Entry 7MUD (electron microscopy, 2.80 A resolution); this record covers chains AH and MN of the 130 polymer chains in the assembly.

Chain AH:
Name: Type IV secretion protein IcmK
Organism: Legionella pneumophila
Reference sequence: A0A2S6FBG9 (A0A2S6FBG9_LEGPN); numbering as in UniProt (aligned over 1-361)
Chain sequence (361 residues; row label = number of the first residue in the row):
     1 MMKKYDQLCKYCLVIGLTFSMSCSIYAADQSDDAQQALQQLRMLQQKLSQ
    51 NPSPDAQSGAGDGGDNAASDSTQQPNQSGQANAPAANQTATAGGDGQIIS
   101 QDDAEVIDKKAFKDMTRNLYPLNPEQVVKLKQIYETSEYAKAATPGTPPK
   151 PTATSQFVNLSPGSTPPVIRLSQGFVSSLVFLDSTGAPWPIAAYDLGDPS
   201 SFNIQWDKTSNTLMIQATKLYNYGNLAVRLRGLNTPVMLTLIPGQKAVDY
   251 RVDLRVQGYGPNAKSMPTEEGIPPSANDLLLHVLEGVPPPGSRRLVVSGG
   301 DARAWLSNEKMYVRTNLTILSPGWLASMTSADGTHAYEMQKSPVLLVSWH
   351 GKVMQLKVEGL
Unresolved in the structure: 1-270

Chain MN:
Name: Neurogenic locus notch
Organism: Legionella pneumophila
Reference sequence: A0A2S6FAR3 (A0A2S6FAR3_LEGPN); residues 1-124 here = UniProt positions 1-124
Chain sequence (124 residues; row label = number of the first residue in the row):
     1 MLFLKIKTNQRTTMNILKPKAFLLASVFVLSISPAFAADGCCSKMGGINY
    51 CDSSAGRLVCNNGFYSTCYCTRHAVMDLQFLMGCCLWHGGVYPQLNSSGL
   101 VVCNDGYVSEECSLQKPVEQISVY
Unresolved in the structure: 1-39, 116-124
Disulfide bonds: Cys41-Cys68, Cys42-Cys60, Cys51-Cys70, Cys84-Cys112, Cys85-Cys103

How chain AH and chain MN interact:
Contacting residue pairs - 28 pairs, chain AH then chain MN:
  Val296(AH) - Arg72(MN)
  Val297(AH) - Arg72(MN)
  Val297(AH) - His73(MN)  hydrogen bond (backbone-side chain)
  Ser298(AH) - Arg72(MN)  hydrogen bond
  Gly299(AH) - Arg72(MN)  hydrogen bond (backbone-backbone)
  Gly299(AH) - Ala74(MN)
  Gly299(AH) - Val75(MN)
  Gly299(AH) - Met76(MN)  hydrogen bond (backbone-backbone)
  Gly300(AH) - His73(MN)
  Gly300(AH) - Ala74(MN)  hydrogen bond (backbone-backbone)
  Asp301(AH) - His73(MN)
  Ala302(AH) - His73(MN)
  Arg303(AH) - His73(MN)
  Ser321(AH) - Trp87(MN)
  Lys341(AH) - Gly89(MN)
  Ser342(AH) - His88(MN)
  Pro343(AH) - Leu86(MN)  hydrophobic
  Pro343(AH) - His88(MN)
  Val344(AH) - Leu81(MN)  hydrophobic
  Trp349(AH) - Val75(MN)
  Lys352(AH) - Asp77(MN)  salt bridge
  Val353(AH) - Gln79(MN)  hydrogen bond (backbone-side chain)
  Met354(AH) - Met76(MN)
  Met354(AH) - Asp77(MN)
  Gln355(AH) - Leu78(MN)  hydrogen bond (backbone-backbone)
  Gln355(AH) - Gln79(MN)
  Gln355(AH) - Leu81(MN)
  Lys357(AH) - Leu81(MN)
Other interface residues (no listed pair), chain AH (21 interface residues in all): Leu346, Leu356
Other interface residues (no listed pair), chain MN (15 interface residues in all): Cys85, Gly90

Overview:
The interface between chain AH and chain MN involves 21 residues on one side and 15 on the other; the contacts
include 7 hydrogen bonds and 1 salt bridge. Among the polar pairs are Lys352(AH)-Asp77(MN),
Val297(AH)-His73(MN) and Ser298(AH)-Arg72(MN).
Here chain AH is Type IV secretion protein IcmK and chain MN is Neurogenic locus notch, both from Legionella
pneumophila. Entry 7MUD (Legionella pneumophila Dot/Icm T4SS OMC) was determined by electron microscopy,
deposited together with 7MUC, 7MUE, 7MUQ, 7MUS, 7MUV, 7MUW and 7MUY.
